PDB entry 8Q2E | X-ray diffraction, 1.68 A resolution | chains A and B of the 3 polymer chains in the assembly

== Chain A ==
Molecule: Urease subunit gamma
Source organism: Sporosarcina pasteurii
Notes: EC 3.5.1.5
Reference sequence: P41022 (URE3_SPOPA); residues 1-100 here = UniProt positions 1-100
Amino-acid sequence (100 residues; row label = number of the first residue in the row):
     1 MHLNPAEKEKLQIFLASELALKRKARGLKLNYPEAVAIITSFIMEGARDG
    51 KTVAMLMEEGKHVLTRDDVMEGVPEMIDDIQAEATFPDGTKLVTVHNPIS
Modified / non-standard residues: Met1 (N-carboxymethionine; CXM)
Sequence notes: variant Ala20 (Leu in P41022), Lys22 (Arg in P41022)

== Chain B ==
Molecule: Urease subunit beta
Source organism: Sporosarcina pasteurii
Notes: EC 3.5.1.5
Reference sequence: P41021 (URE2_SPOPA); residues 5-126 here = UniProt positions 5-126
Amino-acid sequence (122 residues; numbered 5 to 126; the number before each row is that of its first residue):
     5 NYIVPGEYRVAEGEIEINAGREKTTIRVSNTGDRPIQVGSHIHFVEVNKE
    55 LLFDRAEGIGRRLNIPSGTAARFEPGEEMEVELTELGGNREVFGISDLTN
   105 GSVDNKELILQRAKELGYKGVE

== Interface between chain A and chain B ==
Pairs across the interface - 11 pairs, chain A then chain B:
  Arg66(A) with Tyr6(B), hydrogen bond
  Glu71(A) with Asn5(B); Tyr6(B); Ile7(B), hydrogen bond (side chain-backbone)
  Gly72(A) with Tyr6(B), hydrogen bond (backbone-side chain); Ile7(B); Pro9(B)
  Pro74(A) with Tyr6(B)
  Glu75(A) with Tyr6(B), hydrogen bond; Val8(B)
  Met76(A) with Pro9(B), hydrophobic

== In short ==
6 residues of chain A face 5 of chain B across their interface; the contacts include 4 hydrogen bonds. Polar
pairs include Arg66(A)-Tyr6(B), Glu71(A)-Ile7(B) and Gly72(A)-Tyr6(B).
Here chain A is Urease subunit gamma and chain B is Urease subunit beta, both from Sporosarcina pasteurii.
Entry 8Q2E (The 1.68-A X-ray crystal structure of Sporosarcina pasteurii urease inhibited by thiram and bound
to dimethylditiocarbamate) was determined by X-ray diffraction.
